Entry 3L8H (X-ray diffraction, 1.68 A resolution); this record covers chain A.

== Chain A ==
Name: Putative haloacid dehalogenase-like hydrolase
Organism: Bordetella bronchiseptica
Reference sequence: Q7WG29 (Q7WG29_BORBR); residue numbers follow UniProt; this construct covers 1-179
Amino-acid sequence (179 residues; row label = number of the first residue in the row):
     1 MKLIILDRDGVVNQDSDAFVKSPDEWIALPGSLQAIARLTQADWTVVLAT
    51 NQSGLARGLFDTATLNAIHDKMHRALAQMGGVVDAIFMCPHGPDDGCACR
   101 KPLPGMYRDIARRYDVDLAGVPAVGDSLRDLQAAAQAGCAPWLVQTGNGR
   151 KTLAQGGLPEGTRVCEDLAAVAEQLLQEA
Modified residues: Mse1, Mse72, Mse79, Mse88, Mse106 (selenomethionine; parent Met)
Swiss-Prot annotation at these positions:
  - active site: Asp7 (Nucleophile), Asp9 (Proton donor)
  - binding site (Mg(2+)): Asp7, Asp9, Asp126
  - binding site (substrate): Asp7, Asp15 to Phe19, Thr50 to Ser53, Arg57, Arg100, Arg129
  - binding site (Zn(2+)): Cys89, His91, Cys97, Cys99
  - site: Thr50 (Stabilizes the phosphoryl group), Arg100 (Contributes to substrate recognition), Lys101 (Stabilizes the phosphoryl group)
Bound ions: Mg2+ site 1: Asp7, Asp9, Asp126 (together with phosphate ion); Zn2+: Cys89, His91, Cys97, Cys99; Mg2+ site 2 near Asp167 (its only coordinating residue here)
Reported in the primary citation:
  - catalytic residues: Asp7, Asp9, Thr50, Lys101, Asp126
  - contacts within the chain: Asp9-Asn13
  - binding site for phosphate ion: Asp9, Thr50
  - Mg2+ coordination: Asp7, Asp126
  - Mg2+ coordination through a water molecule: Ser127

== In short ==
Asp7, Asp9 and Asp126 form the Mg2+ site 1. Cys89, His91, Cys97 and Cys99 coordinate Zn2+. UniProt lists
active-site residues Asp7 and Asp9, 3 Mg2+-binding residues, 13 substrate-binding residues and 4 Zn2+-binding
residues. From the paper: catalytic residues Asp7, Asp9 and Thr50 among others; a binding site for phosphate
ion at Asp9 and Thr50.
Chain A is Putative haloacid dehalogenase-like hydrolase (Bordetella bronchiseptica); the structure, Crystal
Structure of D,D-heptose 1.7-bisphosphate phosphatase from B. bronchiseptica complexed with magnesium and
phosphate, was determined by X-ray diffraction together with 3L8E, 3L8F and 3L8G from the same study.
